8UH4 - chains D and E of the 120 polymer chains in the assembly; structure by electron microscopy, 3.72 A resolution.

[Chain D (and E)]
Molecule: Capsid protein
Source organism: Maize streak virus genotype A (isolate Nigeria)
Notes: chain E of this document is another copy of the same molecule, construct and numbering; everything in this record applies to it too
Reference sequence: P06448 (CAPSD_MSVN); residue numbers follow UniProt; this construct covers 1-243
Amino-acid sequence (243 residues; each row starts with the number of its first residue):
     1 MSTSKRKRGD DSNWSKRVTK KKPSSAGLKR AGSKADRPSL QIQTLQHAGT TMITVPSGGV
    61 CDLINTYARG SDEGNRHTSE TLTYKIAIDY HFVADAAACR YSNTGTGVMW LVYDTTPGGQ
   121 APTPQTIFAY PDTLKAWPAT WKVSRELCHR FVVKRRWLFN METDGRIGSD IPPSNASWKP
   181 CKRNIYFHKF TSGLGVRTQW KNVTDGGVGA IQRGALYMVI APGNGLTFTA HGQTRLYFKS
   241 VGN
Disordered / not traced: 1-30
UniProt features mapped onto this chain:
  - motif: Met1 to Ser24 (Bipartite nuclear localization signal)
  - mutagenesis: Arg6 (R6T: Abolishes nuclear localization; when associated with N-7; N-20 and N-21), Lys7 (K7N: Abolishes nuclear localization; when associated with T-6; N-20 and N-21), Lys20 (K20N: Abolishes nuclear localization; when associated with T-6; N-7 and N-21), Lys21 (K21N: Abolishes nuclear localization; when associated with T-6; N-7 and N-20)

[Chain D / chain E interface]
Residue-residue contacts (21):
  Ala48(D) with Thr133(E)
  Asp89(D) with Lys142(E)
  His91(D) with Trp137(E), hydrogen bond
  Ser169(D) with Tyr101(E)
  Ile171(D) with Arg100(E); Tyr101(E), hydrophobic
  Pro172(D) with Ser102(E)
  Pro173(D) with Arg166(E), hydrogen bond (backbone-side chain)
  Ser174(D) with Arg166(E), hydrogen bond (backbone-side chain)
  Asn175(D) with Pro173(E); Trp178(E)
  Ala176(D) with Trp178(E)
  Ser177(D) with Asp164(E), hydrogen bond (side chain-backbone); Trp178(E)
  Trp178(D) with Asp164(E)
  Asn184(D) with Thr104(E)
  Tyr186(D) with Ala139(E), hydrophobic; Arg156(E)
  His231(D) with Trp137(E)
  Arg235(D) with Lys142(E); Val143(E)
Interface residues without a listed pair, chain D (22 interface residues in all): Ile42, Gln46, Gly49, Gly168, Lys179, Gln233
Interface residues without a listed pair, chain E (21 interface residues in all): Leu134, Thr140, Arg145, Leu158, Lys179, Cys181, Asn224

[Overview]
The interface between chain D and chain E involves 22 residues on one side and 21 on the other, with 4
hydrogen bonds. Among the polar pairs are His91(D)-Trp137(E), Pro173(D)-Arg166(E) and Ser174(D)-Arg166(E).
Curated annotation (UniProt) lists 4 mutagenesis sites on chain D.
Chain D and chain E are both Capsid protein (Maize streak virus genotype A (isolate Nigeria)); the structure,
Cryo-EM structure of Maize Streak Virus (MSV) - single head Geminivirus, was determined by electron
microscopy.
